Entry 8BQI (X-ray diffraction, 2.36 A resolution); this record covers chains A and B.

# Chain A
Protein: Formate dehydrogenase, alpha subunit, selenocysteine-containing
From: Desulfovibrio vulgaris str. Hildenborough
UniProt: Q72EJ1 (Q72EJ1_DESVH); residue numbers follow UniProt; this construct covers 36-1005
Sequence (1013 residues; numbered 1 to 1013; the number before each row is that of its first residue):
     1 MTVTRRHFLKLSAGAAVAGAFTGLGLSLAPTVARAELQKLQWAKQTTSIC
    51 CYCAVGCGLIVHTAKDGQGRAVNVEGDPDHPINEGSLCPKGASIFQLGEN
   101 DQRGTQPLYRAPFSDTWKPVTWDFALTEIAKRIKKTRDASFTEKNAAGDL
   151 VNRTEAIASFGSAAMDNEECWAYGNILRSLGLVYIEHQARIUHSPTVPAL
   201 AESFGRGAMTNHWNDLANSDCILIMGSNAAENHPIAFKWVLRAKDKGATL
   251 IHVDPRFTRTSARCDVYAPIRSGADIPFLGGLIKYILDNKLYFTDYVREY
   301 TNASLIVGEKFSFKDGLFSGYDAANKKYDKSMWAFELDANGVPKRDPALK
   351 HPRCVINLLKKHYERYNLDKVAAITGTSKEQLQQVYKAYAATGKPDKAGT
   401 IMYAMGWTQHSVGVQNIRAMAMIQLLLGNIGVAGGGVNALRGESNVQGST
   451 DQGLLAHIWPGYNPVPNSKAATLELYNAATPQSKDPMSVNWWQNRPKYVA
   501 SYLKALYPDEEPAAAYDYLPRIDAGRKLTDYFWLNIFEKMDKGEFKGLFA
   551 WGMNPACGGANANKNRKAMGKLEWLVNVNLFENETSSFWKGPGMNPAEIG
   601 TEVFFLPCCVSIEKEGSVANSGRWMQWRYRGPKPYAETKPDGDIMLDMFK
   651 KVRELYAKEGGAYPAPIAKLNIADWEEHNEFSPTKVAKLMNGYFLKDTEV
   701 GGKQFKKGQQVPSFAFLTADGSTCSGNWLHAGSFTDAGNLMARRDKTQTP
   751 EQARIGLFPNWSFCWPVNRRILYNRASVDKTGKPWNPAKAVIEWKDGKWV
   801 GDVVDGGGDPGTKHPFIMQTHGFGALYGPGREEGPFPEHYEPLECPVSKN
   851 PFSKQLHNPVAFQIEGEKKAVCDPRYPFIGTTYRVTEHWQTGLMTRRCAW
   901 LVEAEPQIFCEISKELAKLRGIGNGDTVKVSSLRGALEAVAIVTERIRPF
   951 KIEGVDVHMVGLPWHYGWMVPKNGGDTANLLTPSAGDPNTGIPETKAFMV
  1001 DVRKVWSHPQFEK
Not modelled in the structure: 1-35, 862-868, 1006-1013
Disulfide bonds: Cys-845/Cys-872
Modified residues: Sec-192 (selenocysteine)
Differences from the reference sequence: initiating methionine (1); expression tag (2-35, 1006-1013)
Metal / ion sites: 4Fe-4S cluster Fe: Cys-50, Cys-53, Cys-57, Cys-88
Ligand contacts:
  - hydrosulfuric acid (H2S): Gln-188, Sec-192, His-193, Gly-442, Glu-443, Val-446
  - molybdopterin guanosine dinucleotide (MGD; 2-amino-5,6-dimercapto-7-methyl-3,7,8a,9-tetrahydro-8-oxa-1,3,9,10-tetraaza-anthracen-4-one guanosine dinucleotide), molecule 1: Cys-53, Lys-90, Sec-192, His-193, Met-225, Gly-226, Ser-227, Asn-228, Glu-231, Asn-232, His-233, Val-253, Asp-254, Pro-255, Arg-256, Thr-258, Ile-270, Ser-272, Gly-273, Asp-275, Ala-404, Met-405, Gly-406, Trp-407, Gly-442, Glu-443, Thr-882, Tyr-883, Arg-884, Val-885, Thr-886, Glu-887, His-888, Trp-889, Gln-890, His-965, Lys-996
  - molybdopterin guanosine dinucleotide (MGD), molecule 2: Ala-164, Met-165, Gln-188, Ile-191, Sec-192, Met-405, Glu-443, Trp-551, Gly-552, Met-553, Asn-554, Pro-555, Gly-558, Val-578, Asn-579, Leu-580, Cys-608, Cys-609, Lys-614, Asp-641, Thr-882, Arg-884, Trp-889, Gln-890, Thr-891, Gly-892, Leu-893, Met-894, Trp-964, Asn-979, Thr-982, Thr-995, Lys-996
  - 4Fe-4S cluster (SF4): Cys-50, Tyr-52, Cys-53, Val-55, Gly-56, Cys-57, Leu-87, Cys-88, Lys-90, Gly-91, His-233, Pro-234, Ile-235
What the authors report for this chain:
  - conformationally variable residues (loop rearrangement, side-chain flip): Ile-191 to Pro-198, Glu-443, Gln-890
  - catalytic residues: His-193, Arg-441 (proposed by the authors, not directly observed)

# Chain B
Protein: Formate dehydrogenase, beta subunit, putative
From: Desulfovibrio vulgaris str. Hildenborough
UniProt: Q72EJ0 (Q72EJ0_DESVH); residues 2-215 here = UniProt positions 2-215
Sequence (236 residues; each row starts with the number of its first residue):
     1 MGKMFFVDLSRCTACRGCQIACKQWKNLPAEETRNTGSHQNPPDLSYVTL
    51 KTVRFTEKSRKGPGIDWLFFPEQCRHCVEPPCKGQADVDLEGAVVKDETT
   101 GAVLFTELTAKVDGESVRSACPYDIPRIDPVTKRLSKCDMCNDRVQNGLL
   151 PACVKTCPTGTMNFGDEQEMLALAEKRLAEVKKTYPGAVLGDPNDVRVVY
   201 LFTRDPKDFYEHAVADLAPSMMTRQQLFARLFRPRA
Not modelled in the structure: 1, 216-236
Differences from the reference sequence: initiating methionine (1); expression tag (216-236)
Metal / ion sites: 4Fe-4S cluster Fe site 1: Cys-12, Cys-15, Cys-18, Cys-157; 4Fe-4S cluster Fe site 2: Cys-22, Cys-138, Cys-141, Cys-153; 4Fe-4S cluster Fe site 3: Cys-74, Cys-77, Cys-82, Cys-121
Ligand contacts:
  - 4Fe-4S cluster (SF4), molecule 1: Phe-5, Cys-22, Lys-26, Leu-50, Lys-51, Gln-73, Cys-138, Asp-139, Met-140, Cys-141, Pro-151, Ala-152, Cys-153
  - 4Fe-4S cluster (SF4), molecule 2: Cys-12, Thr-13, Ala-14, Cys-15, Arg-16, Gly-17, Cys-18, Val-53, Pro-71, Cys-157, Pro-158, Thr-159, Thr-161, Met-162
  - 4Fe-4S cluster (SF4), molecule 3: Cys-74, Arg-75, His-76, Cys-77, Pro-80, Pro-81, Cys-82, Val-103, Phe-105, Cys-121, Pro-122, Tyr-123, Ile-125, Pro-126, Lys-137

# Chain A / chain B interface
Contacting residue pairs - 105 pairs, chain A then chain B:
  Glu-36(A) / Asn-147(B)  hydrogen bond (backbone-side chain)
  Leu-37(A) / Trp-25(B)  hydrophobic
  Leu-37(A) / Asp-143(B)
  Leu-37(A) / Asn-147(B)
  Leu-37(A) / Leu-149(B)  hydrophobic
  Lys-39(A) / Gln-24(B)  hydrogen bond (side chain-backbone)
  Lys-39(A) / Trp-25(B)  hydrogen bond (side chain-backbone)
  Lys-39(A) / Asn-27(B)  hydrogen bond
  Ile-60(A) / Lys-155(B)
  Asn-73(A) / Gln-24(B)  hydrogen bond
  Asn-73(A) / Trp-25(B)
  Val-74(A) / Gln-24(B)  hydrogen bond (backbone-side chain)
  Glu-75(A) / Trp-25(B)
  Glu-75(A) / Arg-144(B)  salt bridge
  Glu-75(A) / Lys-155(B)  salt bridge
  Gly-76(A) / Lys-155(B)  hydrogen bond (backbone-side chain)
  Pro-78(A) / Lys-155(B)
  Gly-85(A) / Lys-155(B)
  Ser-86(A) / Lys-155(B)  hydrogen bond (backbone-backbone)
  Ser-86(A) / Thr-156(B)
  Ser-86(A) / Cys-157(B)
  Ser-86(A) / Pro-158(B)
  Leu-87(A) / Gly-17(B)
  Leu-87(A) / Thr-156(B)  hydrogen bond (backbone-side chain)
  Cys-88(A) / Gly-17(B)
  Pro-89(A) / Cys-15(B)
  Pro-89(A) / Arg-16(B)
  Pro-89(A) / Gly-17(B)
  Pro-89(A) / Ile-20(B)
  Ala-92(A) / Ile-20(B)  hydrophobic
  Ala-92(A) / Gln-24(B)
  Ser-93(A) / Ile-20(B)
  Phe-95(A) / Gln-24(B)
  Phe-95(A) / Asn-27(B)
  Ala-230(A) / Thr-13(B)
  Ile-235(A) / Pro-158(B)  hydrophobic
  Phe-237(A) / Thr-13(B)
  Lys-238(A) / Pro-158(B)  hydrogen bond (side chain-backbone)
  Leu-241(A) / Arg-11(B)
  Leu-241(A) / Thr-159(B)
  Asp-245(A) / Arg-11(B)  salt bridge
  Phe-257(A) / Arg-60(B)
  Phe-257(A) / Gly-64(B)
  Phe-257(A) / Ile-65(B)
  Thr-258(A) / Trp-67(B)
  Arg-259(A) / Thr-13(B)
  Arg-259(A) / Ala-14(B)  hydrogen bond (side chain-backbone)
  Arg-259(A) / Trp-67(B)
  Ala-262(A) / Phe-69(B)  hydrophobic
  Arg-263(A) / Leu-9(B)
  Arg-263(A) / Ser-10(B)  hydrogen bond (side chain-backbone)
  Arg-263(A) / Arg-11(B)
  Arg-263(A) / Cys-12(B)  hydrogen bond (side chain-backbone)
  Arg-263(A) / Tyr-185(B)  hydrogen bond
  Tyr-267(A) / Pro-63(B)  hydrophobic
  Tyr-267(A) / Gly-64(B)
  Pro-269(A) / Pro-63(B)
  Gln-381(A) / Pro-63(B)
  Val-885(A) / His-39(B)
  Thr-886(A) / Cys-15(B)
  Glu-887(A) / Cys-15(B)
  Glu-887(A) / Arg-16(B)  salt bridge
  Ala-899(A) / Ala-30(B)
  Trp-900(A) / Ile-20(B)
  Trp-900(A) / Lys-23(B)
  Trp-900(A) / Gln-24(B)
  Trp-900(A) / Leu-28(B)  hydrogen bond (side chain-backbone)
  Trp-900(A) / Ala-30(B)
  Leu-901(A) / Ile-20(B)  hydrophobic
  Val-902(A) / Thr-33(B)
  Glu-903(A) / Lys-23(B)  salt bridge
  Glu-903(A) / Ala-30(B)
  Glu-903(A) / Glu-31(B)  hydrogen bond (side chain-backbone)
  Glu-903(A) / Thr-33(B)  hydrogen bond (backbone-side chain)
  Glu-903(A) / Asn-41(B)
  Glu-903(A) / Pro-42(B)
  Glu-903(A) / Thr-49(B)
  Ala-904(A) / Arg-16(B)  hydrogen bond (backbone-side chain)
  Ala-904(A) / His-39(B)
  Ala-904(A) / Asn-41(B)
  Glu-905(A) / Arg-16(B)  salt bridge
  Glu-905(A) / His-39(B)  salt bridge
  Pro-906(A) / Thr-33(B)
  Pro-906(A) / Arg-34(B)
  Pro-906(A) / Asn-35(B)
  Pro-906(A) / Asn-41(B)
  Gln-907(A) / Arg-34(B)
  Gln-907(A) / Asn-35(B)  hydrogen bond (side chain-backbone)
  Phe-909(A) / His-39(B)
  Glu-911(A) / His-39(B)  salt bridge
  Asn-924(A) / Gly-37(B)  hydrogen bond (side chain-backbone)
  Gly-925(A) / Thr-36(B)
  Gly-925(A) / Gly-37(B)
  Val-940(A) / Asn-35(B)
  Val-940(A) / Gly-37(B)
  Ala-941(A) / Gly-37(B)
  Ile-942(A) / Gly-37(B)
  Ile-942(A) / Ser-38(B)
  Thr-944(A) / Glu-57(B)  hydrogen bond
  Glu-945(A) / Ser-59(B)  hydrogen bond
  Glu-945(A) / Ile-65(B)
  Arg-946(A) / His-39(B)
  Arg-946(A) / Glu-57(B)  salt bridge
  Arg-946(A) / Ile-65(B)
  Arg-946(A) / Trp-67(B)
Also at the interface, not in a pair above, chain A (57 interface residues in all): Leu-40, Pro-234, Arg-242, Lys-244
Also at the interface, not in a pair above, chain B (50 interface residues in all): Gln-19, Ala-21, Pro-29, Phe-55, Thr-184

# Summary
57 residues of chain A and 50 residues of chain B are in contact, with 22 hydrogen bonds and 9 salt bridges.
Polar pairs include Glu-75(A)/Arg-144(B), Glu-75(A)/Lys-155(B) and Asp-245(A)/Arg-11(B). Bound to chain A:
molybdopterin guanosine dinucleotide, 4Fe-4S cluster and hydrosulfuric acid. The paper reports catalytic
residues His-193(A) and Arg-441(A); conformational variability at Ile-191(A), Glu-443(A) and Gln-890(A).
Here chain A is Formate dehydrogenase, alpha subunit, selenocysteine-containing and chain B is Formate
dehydrogenase, beta subunit, putative, both from Desulfovibrio vulgaris str. Hildenborough. Entry 8BQI
(W-formate dehydrogenase from Desulfovibrio vulgaris - Soaking with Formate 3 min) was determined by X-ray
diffraction, deposited together with 8BQG, 8BQH, 8BQJ, 8BQK and 8BQL.
